PDB entry 6CRG | X-ray diffraction, 2.75 A resolution | chain A

Chain A:
Protein: Tyrosine-protein phosphatase non-receptor type 11
Source organism: Homo sapiens
Notes: EC 3.1.3.48
UniProtKB: Q06124 (PTN11_HUMAN), isoform Q06124-2; residues 1-525 here = UniProt positions 1-525
Sequence (526 residues; numbered 0 to 525; the number before each row is that of its first residue; numbering starts at 0):
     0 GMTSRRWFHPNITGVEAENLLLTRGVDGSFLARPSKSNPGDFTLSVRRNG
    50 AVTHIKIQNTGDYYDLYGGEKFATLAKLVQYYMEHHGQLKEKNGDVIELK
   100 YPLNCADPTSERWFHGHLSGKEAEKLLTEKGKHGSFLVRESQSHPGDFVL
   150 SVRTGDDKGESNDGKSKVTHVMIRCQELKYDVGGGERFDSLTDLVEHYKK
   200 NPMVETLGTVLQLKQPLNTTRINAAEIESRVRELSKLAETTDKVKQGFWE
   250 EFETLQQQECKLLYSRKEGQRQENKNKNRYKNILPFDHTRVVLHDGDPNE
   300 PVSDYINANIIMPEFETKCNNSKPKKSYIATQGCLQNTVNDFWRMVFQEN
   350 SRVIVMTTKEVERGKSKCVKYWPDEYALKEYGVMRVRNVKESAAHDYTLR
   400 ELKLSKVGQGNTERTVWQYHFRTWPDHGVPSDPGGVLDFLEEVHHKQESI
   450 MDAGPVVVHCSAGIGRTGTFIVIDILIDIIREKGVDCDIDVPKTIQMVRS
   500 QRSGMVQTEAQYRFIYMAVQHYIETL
Disordered / not traced: 0-3, 35-39, 85-94, 155-159, 236-244, 296-299, 313-324
Sequence notes: expression tag (0); engineered mutation K76 (Glu in Q06124)
Ligand contacts: shp099 (5OD; 6-(4-azanyl-4-methyl-piperidin-1-yl)-3-[2,3-bis(chloranyl)phenyl]pyrazin-2-amine): T108, E110, R111, F113, H114, T218, T219, E249, E250, T253, L254, Q257, D489, P491, K492, Q495, Y511
Reported in the primary citation:
  - contacts within the chain: K76-Q79
  - conformationally variable residues: K76

Summary:
Ligands of chain A: shp099. From the paper: conformational variability at K76; contacts within the chain
involving K76 and Q79.
Chain A is Tyrosine-protein phosphatase non-receptor type 11 (Homo sapiens); the structure, Crystal Structure
of Shp2 E76K GOF Mutant in complex with SHP099, was determined by X-ray diffraction together with 6CRF from
the same study.
